Entry 8B7E (X-ray diffraction, 2.60 A resolution); this record covers chains A and P of the 3 polymer chains in the assembly.

== Chain A ==
Name: DNA polymerase epsilon catalytic subunit A
Source organism: Saccharomyces cerevisiae
Notes: EC 2.7.7.7, 3.1.11.-; fragment: Catalytic subunit of DNA Pol Epsilon
Reference sequence: P21951 (DPOE_YEAST); residue numbers follow UniProt; this construct covers 1-1186
Chain sequence (1191 residues; row label = number of the first residue in the row; numbers below 1 keep their minus sign (Gly-4 is residue -4)):
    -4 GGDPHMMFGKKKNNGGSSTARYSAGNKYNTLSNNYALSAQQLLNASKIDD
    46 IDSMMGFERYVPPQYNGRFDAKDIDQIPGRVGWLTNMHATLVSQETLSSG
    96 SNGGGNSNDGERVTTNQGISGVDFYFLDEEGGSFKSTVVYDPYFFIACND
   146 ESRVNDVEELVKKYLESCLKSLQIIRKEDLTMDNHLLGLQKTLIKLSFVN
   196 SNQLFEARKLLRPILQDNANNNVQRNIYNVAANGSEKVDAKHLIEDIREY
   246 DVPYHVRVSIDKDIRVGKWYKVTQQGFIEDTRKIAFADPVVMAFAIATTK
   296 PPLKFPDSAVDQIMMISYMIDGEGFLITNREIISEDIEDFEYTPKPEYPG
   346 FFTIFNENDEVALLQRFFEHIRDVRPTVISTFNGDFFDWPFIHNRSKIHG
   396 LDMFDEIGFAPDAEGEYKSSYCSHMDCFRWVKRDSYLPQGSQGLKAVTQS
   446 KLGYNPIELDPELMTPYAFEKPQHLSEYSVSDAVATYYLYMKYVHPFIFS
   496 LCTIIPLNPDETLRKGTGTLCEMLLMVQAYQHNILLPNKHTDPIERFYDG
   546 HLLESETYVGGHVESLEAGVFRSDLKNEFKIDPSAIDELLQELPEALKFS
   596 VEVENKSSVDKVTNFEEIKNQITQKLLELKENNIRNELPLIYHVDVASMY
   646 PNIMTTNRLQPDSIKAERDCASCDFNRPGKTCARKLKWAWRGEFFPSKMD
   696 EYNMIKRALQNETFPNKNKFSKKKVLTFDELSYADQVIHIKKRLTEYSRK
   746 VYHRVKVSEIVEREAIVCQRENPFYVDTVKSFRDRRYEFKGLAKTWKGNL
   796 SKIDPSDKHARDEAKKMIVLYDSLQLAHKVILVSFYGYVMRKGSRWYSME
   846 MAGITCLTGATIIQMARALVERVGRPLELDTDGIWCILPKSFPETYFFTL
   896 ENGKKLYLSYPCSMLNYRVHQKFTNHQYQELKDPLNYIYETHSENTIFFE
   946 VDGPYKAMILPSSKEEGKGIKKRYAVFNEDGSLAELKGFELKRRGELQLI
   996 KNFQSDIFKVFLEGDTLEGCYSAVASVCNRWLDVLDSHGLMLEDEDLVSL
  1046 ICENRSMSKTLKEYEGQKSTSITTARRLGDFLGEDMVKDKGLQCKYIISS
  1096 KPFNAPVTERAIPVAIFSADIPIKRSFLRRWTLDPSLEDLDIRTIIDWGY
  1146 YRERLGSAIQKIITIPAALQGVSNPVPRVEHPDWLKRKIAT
Unresolved in the structure: -4 to 30, 91-110, 226-233, 666-675
Construct notes: expression tag (-4 to 0); engineered mutation Ala290 (Asp in P21951), Ala292 (Glu in P21951), Val828 (Asn in P21951)
Bound ions: Ca2+ site 1: Asp640, Val641, Asp877 (together with UTP); Ca2+ site 2: Asp640 (together with UTP)
Ligand contacts: UTP (uridine 5'-triphosphate): Tyr431, Asp640, Val641, Ala642, Ser643, Met644, Tyr645, Pro646, Arg781, Lys785, Lys824, Val828, Tyr831, Thr876, Asp877
UniProt features mapped onto this chain:
  - mutagenesis: Met644 (M644G: Increases rates of C-to-A transversion substitutions; M644I: In POL2-9; temperature-sensitive mutant), Pro710 (P710S: In POL2-18; temperature-sensitive mutant)
What the authors report for this chain:
  - binding site for UTP: Tyr645
  - mutagenesis - M644G (11-fold): increased catalytic activity on ribonucleotide (citing earlier work)
  - mutagenesis - M644G/N828V: decreased catalytic activity on dNTPs
  - mutagenesis - M644G/N828V: increased catalytic activity on ribonucleotide
  - mutagenesis - M644G/N828V: decreased growth

== Chain P ==
Molecule: Primer DNA sequence
Sequence (11 nucleotides; numbered 1 to 11; the number before each row is that of its first residue):
     1 TAACCGCGTTC
Modified residues: DOC (2',3'-dideoxycytidine-5'-monophosphate) at position 11

== How chain A and chain P interact ==
Contacting residue pairs - 31 pairs, chain A then chain P:
  Pro433(A) - DT9(P)  phosphate contact
  Gln434(A) - DG8(P)  phosphate contact
  Gln434(A) - DT9(P)  hydrogen bond to the phosphate
  Gly435(A) - DT9(P)  hydrogen bond to the phosphate
  Lys751(A) - DC4(P)  phosphate contact
  Asp875(A) - DT10(P)  phosphate contact
  Asp875(A) - DOC_11(P)  phosphate contact
  Thr876(A) - DOC_11(P)  sugar contact
  Asp877(A) - DOC_11(P)  sugar contact
  Lys967(A) - DT10(P)  hydrogen bond to the base
  Tyr969(A) - DOC_11(P)  hydrogen bond to the phosphate
  Leu981(A) - DT10(P)  phosphate contact
  Lys982(A) - DT10(P)  phosphate contact
  Lys982(A) - DOC_11(P)  salt bridge to the phosphate
  Gly983(A) - DT9(P)  phosphate contact
  Gly983(A) - DT10(P)  hydrogen bond to the phosphate
  Lys987(A) - DT9(P)  phosphate contact
  Lys987(A) - DT10(P)  salt bridge to the phosphate
  Arg988(A) - DC7(P)  hydrogen bond to the base
  Arg988(A) - DG8(P)  hydrogen bond to the sugar
  Arg988(A) - DT9(P)  phosphate contact
  Arg989(A) - DG8(P)  salt bridge to the phosphate
  Arg989(A) - DT9(P)  hydrogen bond to the phosphate
  Ser1051(A) - DC7(P)  sugar contact
  Ser1051(A) - DG8(P)  phosphate contact
  Met1052(A) - DC7(P)  phosphate contact
  Ser1053(A) - DC7(P)  hydrogen bond to the phosphate
  Tyr1059(A) - DG6(P)  phosphate contact
  Tyr1059(A) - DC7(P)  hydrogen bond to the phosphate
  Gln1062(A) - DC5(P)  hydrogen bond to the phosphate
  Gln1062(A) - DG6(P)  hydrogen bond to the phosphate
Interface residues without a listed pair, chain A (21 interface residues in all): Lys1054

== Summary ==
21 residues of chain A and 8 residues of chain P are in contact, with 12 hydrogen bonds and 3 salt bridges.
Polar contacts include Lys967(A)-DT10(P), Arg988(A)-DC7(P) and Arg988(A)-DG8(P). Ligands of chain A: UTP. The
paper reports a binding site for UTP at Tyr645(A); M644G and M644G/N828V of chain A increase catalytic
activity on ribonucleotide.
Here chain A is DNA polymerase epsilon catalytic subunit A (Saccharomyces cerevisiae) and chain P is Primer
DNA sequence. Entry 8B7E (The crystal structure of N828V variant of DNA Pol Epsilon containing UTP in the
polymerase active ...) was determined by X-ray diffraction together with 8B76, 8B67, 8B6K, 8B77 and 8B79 from
the same study.
